Entry 8EDG (electron microscopy, 4.64 A resolution (low resolution: residue-level contacts below are approximate; hydrogen-bond / salt-bridge calls are withheld)); this record covers chains N and C of the 12 polymer chains in the assembly.

# Chain N
Molecule: 46-nt DNA strand
Sequence (46 nucleotides; numbered 1 to 46; the number before each row is that of its first residue):
     1 AGAGAACAAC AACAAGTGGC TTATTTTGAT ACTTATGCGC CACTTG

# Chain C
Protein: Hermes transposase
Organism: Musca domestica
UniProtKB: Q25438 (Q25438_MUSDO); residues 1-612 here = UniProt positions 1-612
Sequence (612 residues; each row starts with the number of its first residue):
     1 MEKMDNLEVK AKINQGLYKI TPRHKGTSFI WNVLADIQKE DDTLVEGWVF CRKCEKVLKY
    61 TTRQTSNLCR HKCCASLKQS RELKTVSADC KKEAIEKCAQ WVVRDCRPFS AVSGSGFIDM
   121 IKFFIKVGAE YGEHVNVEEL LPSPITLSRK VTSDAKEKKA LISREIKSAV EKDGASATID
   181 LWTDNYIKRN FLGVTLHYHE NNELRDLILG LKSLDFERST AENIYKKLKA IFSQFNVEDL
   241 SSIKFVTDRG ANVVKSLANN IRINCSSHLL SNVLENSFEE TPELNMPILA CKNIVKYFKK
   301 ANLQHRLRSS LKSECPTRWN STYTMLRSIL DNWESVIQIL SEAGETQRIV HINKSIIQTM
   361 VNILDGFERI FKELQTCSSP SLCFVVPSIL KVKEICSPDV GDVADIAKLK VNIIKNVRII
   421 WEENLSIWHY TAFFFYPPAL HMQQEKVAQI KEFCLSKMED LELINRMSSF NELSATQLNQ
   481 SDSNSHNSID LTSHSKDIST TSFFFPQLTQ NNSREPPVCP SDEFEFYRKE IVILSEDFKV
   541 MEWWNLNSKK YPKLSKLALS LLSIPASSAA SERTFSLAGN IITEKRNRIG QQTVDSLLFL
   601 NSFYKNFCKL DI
Unresolved in the structure: 1-3, 461-516, 610-612
Differences from the reference sequence: engineered mutation Glu-2 (Gln in Q25438), Gly-128 (Lys in Q25438)
Metal / ion sites: Zn2+: Cys-51, Cys-54, His-71, Cys-73

# How chain N and chain C interact
Residue-residue contacts - 10 pairs, chain N then chain C:
  DG4(N) / Lys-585(C)
  DA5(N) / Arg-107(C)
  DA5(N) / Arg-586(C)
  DA6(N) / Arg-586(C)
  DA6(N) / Arg-588(C)
  DC7(N) / Ile-145(C)
  DC7(N) / Ser-148(C)
  DC7(N) / Ile-589(C)
  DC7(N) / Gly-590(C)
  DC7(N) / Thr-593(C)
Interface residues without a listed pair, chain C (10 interface residues in all): Asn-587

# In short
4 residues of chain N and 10 residues of chain C are in contact. Cys-51(C), Cys-54(C), His-71(C) and Cys-73(C)
coordinate Zn2+.
Chain N is a 46-nt DNA strand and chain C is Hermes transposase (Musca domestica); the structure, Cryo-EM
structure of the Hermes transposase bound to two left-ends of its DNA transposon, was determined by electron
microscopy (same publication as 8EB5 and 8SJD).
